Entry 2HKM (X-ray diffraction, 1.50 A resolution); this record covers chains A and B of the 4 polymer chains in the assembly.

# Chain A (and B)
Protein: Aromatic amine dehydrogenase
From: Alcaligenes faecalis
Notes: EC 1.4.99.4; fragment: AADH subunit beta (residues 48-182); chain B of this document is another copy of the same molecule, construct and numbering; everything in this record applies to it too
UniProt: P84888 (AAUB_ALCFA); residues 72-432 here correspond to UniProt positions 29-389 (UniProt number = residue number - 43)
Chain sequence (362 residues; each row starts with the number of its first residue):
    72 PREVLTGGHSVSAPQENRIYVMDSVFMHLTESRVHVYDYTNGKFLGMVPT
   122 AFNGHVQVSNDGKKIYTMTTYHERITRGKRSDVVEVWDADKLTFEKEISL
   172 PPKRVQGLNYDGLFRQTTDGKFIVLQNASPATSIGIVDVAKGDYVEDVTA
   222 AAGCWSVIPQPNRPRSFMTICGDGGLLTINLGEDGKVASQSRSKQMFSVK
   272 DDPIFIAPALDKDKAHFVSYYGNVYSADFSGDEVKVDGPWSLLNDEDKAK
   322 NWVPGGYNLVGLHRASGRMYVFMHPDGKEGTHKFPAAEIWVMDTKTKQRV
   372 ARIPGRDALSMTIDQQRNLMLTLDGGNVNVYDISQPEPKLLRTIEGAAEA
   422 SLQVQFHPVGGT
Disordered / not traced: 72, 433 (chain B: 72-73)
Disulfides: C225-C242
Small-molecule neighbours: 2-phenylethylamine (PEA): F97, L100, G178, L179

# Chain A / chain B interface
Residue-residue contacts - 32 pairs, chain A then chain B:
  V96(A) - H99(B)
  M98(A) - E102(B)
  H99(A) - V96(B)
  H99(A) - E102(B)  salt bridge
  H99(A) - R104(B)
  H99(A) - E420(B)  salt bridge
  L100(A) - E102(B)  hydrogen bond (backbone-side chain)
  T101(A) - E102(B)  hydrogen bond
  E102(A) - M98(B)
  E102(A) - H99(B)  salt bridge
  E102(A) - L100(B)  hydrogen bond (side chain-backbone)
  E102(A) - T101(B)  hydrogen bond
  R104(A) - H99(B)
  P120(A) - T147(B)
  A122(A) - I146(B)  hydrophobic
  Y142(A) - R145(B)
  Y142(A) - I146(B)  hydrophobic
  R145(A) - Y142(B)
  R145(A) - S152(B)
  R145(A) - E168(B)  salt bridge
  I146(A) - A122(B)  hydrophobic
  I146(A) - Y142(B)  hydrophobic
  T147(A) - P120(B)
  R148(A) - E156(B)  salt bridge
  R148(A) - F165(B)
  R148(A) - E168(B)  salt bridge
  S152(A) - R145(B)
  E156(A) - R148(B)  salt bridge
  F165(A) - R148(B)
  E168(A) - R145(B)  salt bridge
  E168(A) - R148(B)  salt bridge
  E420(A) - H99(B)  salt bridge
Other interface residues (no listed pair), chain A (20 interface residues in all): E144

# Summary
The interface between chain A and chain B involves 20 residues on one side and 19 on the other, with 4
hydrogen bonds and 10 salt bridges. Polar contacts include H99(A)-E102(B), H99(A)-E420(B) and R145(A)-E168(B).
Chain A binds 2-phenylethylamine.
Chain A and chain B are both Aromatic amine dehydrogenase (Alcaligenes faecalis); the structure, Crystal
structure of the Schiff base intermediate in the reductive half-reaction of aromatic amine dehydrogenase
(AADH) ..., was determined by X-ray diffraction.
